PDB entry 3RMC | X-ray diffraction, 3.00 A resolution | chains A and E of the 3 polymer chains in the assembly

# Chain A
Name: DNA polymerase
Organism: Enterobacteria phage RB69
Notes: EC 2.7.7.7
UniProtKB: Q38087 (DPOL_BPR69); numbering as in UniProt (aligned over 1-903)
Amino-acid sequence (906 residues; row label = number of the first residue in the row):
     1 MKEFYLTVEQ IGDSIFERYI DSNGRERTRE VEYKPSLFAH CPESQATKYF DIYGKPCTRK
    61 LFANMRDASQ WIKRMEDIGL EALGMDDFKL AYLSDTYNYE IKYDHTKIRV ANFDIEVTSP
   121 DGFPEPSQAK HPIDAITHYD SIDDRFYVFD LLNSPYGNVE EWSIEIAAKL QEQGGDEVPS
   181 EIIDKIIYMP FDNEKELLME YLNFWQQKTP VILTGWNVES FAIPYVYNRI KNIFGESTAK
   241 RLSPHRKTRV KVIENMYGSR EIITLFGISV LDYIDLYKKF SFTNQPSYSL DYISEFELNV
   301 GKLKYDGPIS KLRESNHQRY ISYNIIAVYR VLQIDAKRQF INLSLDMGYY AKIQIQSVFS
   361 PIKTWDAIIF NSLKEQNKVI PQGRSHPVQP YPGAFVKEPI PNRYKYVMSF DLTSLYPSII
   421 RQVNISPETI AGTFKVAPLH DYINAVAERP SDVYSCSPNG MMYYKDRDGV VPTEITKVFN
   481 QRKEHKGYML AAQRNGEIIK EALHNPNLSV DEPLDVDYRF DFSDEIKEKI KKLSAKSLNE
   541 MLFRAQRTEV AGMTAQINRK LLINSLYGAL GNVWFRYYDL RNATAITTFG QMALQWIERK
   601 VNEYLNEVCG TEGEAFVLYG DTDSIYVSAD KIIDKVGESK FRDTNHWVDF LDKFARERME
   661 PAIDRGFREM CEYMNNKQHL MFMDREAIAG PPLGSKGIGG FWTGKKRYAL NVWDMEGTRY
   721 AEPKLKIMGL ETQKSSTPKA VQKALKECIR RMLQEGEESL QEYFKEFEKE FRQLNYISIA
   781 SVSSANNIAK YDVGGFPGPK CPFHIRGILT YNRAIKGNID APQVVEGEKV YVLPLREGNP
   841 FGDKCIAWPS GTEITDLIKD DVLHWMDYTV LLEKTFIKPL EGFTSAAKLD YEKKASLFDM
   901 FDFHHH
Unresolved in the structure: 903-906
Differences from the reference sequence: engineered mutation Ala222 (Asp in Q38087), Ala327 (Asp in Q38087); expression tag (904-906)
UniProt features mapped onto this chain:
  - region: Thr248 to Thr264 (Beta hairpin), Lys705 to Tyr708 (Binding of DNA in B-conformation), Leu897 to Phe903 (Interaction with the polymerase clamp)
  - binding site (Mg(2+)): Asp114, Glu116, Asp411, Leu412, Asp623
  - binding site (substrate): Ser414 to Tyr416, Arg482, Lys560
  - site: Asp621 (Optimization of metal coordination by the polymerase active site), Lys706 (Optimization of metal coordination by the polymerase active site), Asp714 (Essential for viral replication)
From the paper describing this entry:
  - catalytic residues: Asp114, Glu116 (citing earlier work)
  - mutagenesis - D222A/D327A: abolished catalytic activity (citing earlier work)

# Chain E
Molecule: 18-nt DNA strand
Sequence (18 nucleotides; row label = number of the first residue in the row):
     1 CGTXGAATGA CAGCCGCG
Modified residues: CTG ((5R,6S)-5,6-dihydro-5,6-dihydroxythymidine-5'-monophosphate) at position 4

# How chain A and chain E interact
Residue-residue contacts (42):
  Glu219(A) - DC1(E)  hydrogen bond to the base
  Lys251(A) - DC1(E)  hydrogen bond to the base
  Ile253(A) - DC1(E)  base contact
  Ile262(A) - DC1(E)  base contact
  Asp275(A) - DG2(E)  base contact
  Lys279(A) - DT3(E)  hydrogen bond to the base
  Phe359(A) - DG2(E)  base contact
  Phe359(A) - DT3(E)  base contact
  Ser360(A) - DG2(E)  phosphate contact
  Ser360(A) - DT3(E)  hydrogen bond to the phosphate
  Pro361(A) - DG2(E)  phosphate contact
  Pro361(A) - DT3(E)  phosphate contact
  Ile362(A) - DT3(E)  hydrogen bond to the phosphate
  Pro390(A) - DG5(E)  phosphate contact
  Tyr391(A) - CTG_4(E)  phosphate contact
  Tyr391(A) - DG5(E)  sugar contact
  Pro392(A) - DG5(E)  phosphate contact
  Pro392(A) - DA6(E)  phosphate contact
  Gly393(A) - DG5(E)  hydrogen bond to the phosphate
  Gly393(A) - DA6(E)  phosphate contact
  Ala394(A) - DA6(E)  sugar contact
  Val396(A) - DA6(E)  phosphate contact
  Val396(A) - DA7(E)  phosphate contact
  Glu398(A) - DT8(E)  phosphate contact
  Tyr567(A) - CTG_4(E)  base contact
  Gly568(A) - DT3(E)  base contact
  Asn572(A) - DT3(E)  sugar contact
  Thr703(A) - DG9(E)  phosphate contact
  Lys705(A) - DA7(E)  salt bridge to the phosphate
  Lys705(A) - DT8(E)  phosphate contact
  Lys706(A) - DG5(E)  base contact
  Lys706(A) - DA6(E)  hydrogen bond to the base
  Arg707(A) - DT8(E)  phosphate contact
  Arg707(A) - DG9(E)  salt bridge to the phosphate
  Gly798(A) - DG13(E)  phosphate contact
  Pro799(A) - DG13(E)  phosphate contact
  Lys800(A) - DA12(E)  hydrogen bond to the phosphate
  Lys800(A) - DG13(E)  hydrogen bond to the phosphate
  Cys801(A) - DA12(E)  sugar contact
  Phe803(A) - DC11(E)  phosphate contact
  Lys844(A) - DA12(E)  salt bridge to the phosphate
  Lys874(A) - DC11(E)  salt bridge to the phosphate
Also at the interface, not in a pair above, chain A (38 interface residues in all): Gln356, Lys363, Gln389, Ser565, Ala569, Gly571, Lys734
Also at the interface, not in a pair above, chain E (13 interface residues in all): DA10

# Summary
Chain A and chain E form an interface of 38 and 13 residues respectively, with 9 hydrogen bonds and 4 salt
bridges. Polar contacts include Glu219(A)-DC1(E), Lys251(A)-DC1(E) and Lys279(A)-DT3(E). UniProt lists 5
Mg2+-binding residues and 5 substrate-binding residues on chain A. From the paper: catalytic residues
Asp114(A) and Glu116(A); D222A/D327A of chain A abolish catalytic activity.
Here chain A is DNA polymerase (Enterobacteria phage RB69) and chain E is an 18-nt DNA strand. Entry 3RMC
(Crystal Structure of a replicative DNA polymerase bound to DNA containing Thymine Glycol) was determined by
X-ray diffraction, deposited together with 3RMA, 3RMB and 3RMD.
